1JSH - chains A and B; structure by X-ray diffraction, 2.40 A resolution.

Chain A:
Protein: Haemagglutinin (HA1 chain)
From: Influenza A virus (A/swine/Hong Kong/9/98(H9N2))
UniProtKB: Q91CD4 (Q91CD4_9INFA); residues 1-319 here correspond to UniProt positions 19-337 (UniProt number = residue number + 18)
Chain sequence (319 residues; numbered 1 to 319; the number before each row is that of its first residue):
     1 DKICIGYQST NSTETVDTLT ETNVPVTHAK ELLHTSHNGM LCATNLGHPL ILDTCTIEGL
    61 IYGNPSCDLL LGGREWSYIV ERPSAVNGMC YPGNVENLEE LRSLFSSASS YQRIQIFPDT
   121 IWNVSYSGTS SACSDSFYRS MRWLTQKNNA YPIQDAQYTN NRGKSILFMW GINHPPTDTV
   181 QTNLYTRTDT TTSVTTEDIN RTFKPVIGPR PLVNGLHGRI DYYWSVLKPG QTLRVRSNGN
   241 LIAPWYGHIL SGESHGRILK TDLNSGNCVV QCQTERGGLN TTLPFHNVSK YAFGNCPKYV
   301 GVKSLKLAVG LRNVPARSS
Disordered / not traced: 318-319
Disulfides: C42-C268, C55-C67, C90-C133, C272-C296
Glycans and other covalent adducts: N-acetylglucosamine (NAG) linked to N11, N123, N280, N287

Chain B:
Protein: Haemagglutinin (HA2 chain)
From: Influenza A virus (A/swine/Hong Kong/9/98(H9N2))
Chain sequence (176 residues; each row starts with the number of its first residue):
     1 GLFGAIAGFI EGGWPGLVAG WYGFQHSNDQ GVGMAADSDS TQKAIDKITS KVNNIVDKMN
    61 KQYGIIDHEF SEIETRLNMI NNKIDDQIQD IWTYNAELLV LLENQKTLDE HDANVNNLYN
   121 KVKRALGSNA MEDGKGCFEL YHKCDDQCME TIRNGTYNRR KYKEESKLER QKIEGI
Disordered / not traced: 161-176
Disulfides: C144-C148
Glycans and other covalent adducts: N-acetylglucosamine (NAG) linked to N154

How chain A and chain B interact:
Disulfides between the chains: C4(A)-C137(B)
Contacting residue pairs (119; chain A residue first):
  D1(A) - S27(B)
  D1(A) - N28(B)
  D1(A) - E139(B)
  D1(A) - L140(B)  hydrogen bond (backbone-backbone)
  D1(A) - K143(B)  salt bridge
  D1(A) - C144(B)  hydrogen bond (side chain-backbone)
  K2(A) - H26(B)
  K2(A) - S27(B)  hydrogen bond (backbone-backbone)
  K2(A) - C137(B)
  K2(A) - F138(B)
  K2(A) - E139(B)
  K2(A) - M149(B)
  I3(A) - F24(B)  hydrophobic
  I3(A) - Q25(B)
  I3(A) - H26(B)
  I3(A) - C137(B)
  I3(A) - F138(B)  hydrogen bond (backbone-backbone)
  C4(A) - W14(B)
  C4(A) - G23(B)
  C4(A) - F24(B)
  C4(A) - Q25(B)  hydrogen bond (backbone-backbone)
  C4(A) - G136(B)
  C4(A) - C137(B)  disulfide
  I5(A) - I10(B)
  I5(A) - W14(B)
  I5(A) - G23(B)
  I5(A) - Y119(B)  hydrophobic
  I5(A) - G136(B)  hydrogen bond (backbone-backbone)
  I5(A) - F138(B)  hydrophobic
  G6(A) - W14(B)
  G6(A) - Y22(B)
  G6(A) - G23(B)  hydrogen bond (backbone-backbone)
  Y7(A) - I6(B)  hydrophobic
  Y7(A) - A7(B)  hydrogen bond (side chain-backbone)
  Y7(A) - I10(B)  hydrogen bond (side chain-backbone)
  Y7(A) - E11(B)
  Y7(A) - G12(B)  hydrogen bond (side chain-backbone)
  Y7(A) - G13(B)
  Y7(A) - W14(B)  hydrogen bond (backbone-backbone)
  Y7(A) - L17(B)
  Y7(A) - W21(B)
  Q8(A) - W14(B)
  Q8(A) - L17(B)  hydrogen bond (side chain-backbone)
  Q8(A) - V18(B)
  Q8(A) - G20(B)
  Q8(A) - W21(B)  hydrogen bond (backbone-backbone)
  S9(A) - G13(B)
  S9(A) - W14(B)  hydrogen bond (backbone-backbone)
  S9(A) - P15(B)
  V16(A) - N104(B)
  D17(A) - L101(B)
  D17(A) - N104(B)  hydrogen bond (backbone-side chain)
  T18(A) - L101(B)
  T18(A) - Q105(B)  hydrogen bond
  L19(A) - L101(B)  hydrophobic
  L19(A) - L102(B)  hydrophobic
  T20(A) - Q105(B)  hydrogen bond
  V24(A) - L108(B)  hydrophobic
  V26(A) - L108(B)  hydrophobic
  T27(A) - W21(B)
  H28(A) - W21(B)  hydrogen bond
  K30(A) - V52(B)
  E99(A) - E69(B)
  E99(A) - S71(B)
  R102(A) - E69(B)  salt bridge
  G256(A) - I66(B)
  R257(A) - I65(B)
  R257(A) - I66(B)
  K260(A) - E69(B)  salt bridge
  T282(A) - V56(B)
  P284(A) - V56(B)
  P284(A) - M59(B)
  P284(A) - N60(B)
  F285(A) - M59(B)  hydrophobic
  F285(A) - A96(B)  hydrophobic
  K290(A) - I65(B)
  K290(A) - Q89(B)
  Y291(A) - I65(B)
  Y291(A) - D67(B)
  G294(A) - Q62(B)  hydrogen bond (backbone-side chain)
  N295(A) - Q62(B)
  C296(A) - N60(B)
  C296(A) - Q62(B)  hydrogen bond (backbone-side chain)
  P297(A) - N60(B)
  P297(A) - Q62(B)
  K298(A) - M59(B)  hydrogen bond (side chain-backbone)
  K298(A) - N60(B)
  K298(A) - K61(B)  hydrogen bond (side chain-backbone)
  K298(A) - Y63(B)
  K298(A) - W92(B)
  Y299(A) - Y63(B)  hydrogen bond (backbone-side chain)
  Y299(A) - Q89(B)
  V300(A) - T93(B)
  V300(A) - A96(B)  hydrophobic
  G301(A) - T93(B)  hydrogen bond (backbone-side chain)
  V302(A) - E97(B)
  K306(A) - V100(B)
  K306(A) - N104(B)  hydrogen bond (backbone-side chain)
  L307(A) - V52(B)  hydrophobic
  L307(A) - I55(B)  hydrophobic
  L307(A) - N104(B)
  A308(A) - N104(B)  hydrogen bond (backbone-side chain)
  A308(A) - T107(B)
  V309(A) - W21(B)
  V309(A) - I48(B)
  V309(A) - T107(B)
  V309(A) - H111(B)  hydrogen bond (backbone-side chain)
  G310(A) - W21(B)
  G310(A) - H111(B)  hydrogen bond (backbone-side chain)
  L311(A) - W21(B)
  L311(A) - Y22(B)  hydrophobic
  L311(A) - H111(B)
  R312(A) - A7(B)
  R312(A) - L108(B)
  V314(A) - A7(B)  hydrophobic
  V314(A) - E11(B)
  V314(A) - G12(B)
  V314(A) - G13(B)  hydrogen bond (backbone-backbone)
  A316(A) - G13(B)
Other interface residues (no listed pair), chain A (51 interface residues in all): L32, I258, F293, L305
Other interface residues (no listed pair), chain B (68 interface residues in all): A5, D29, G64, F70, E74, D86, L98, V115, L118, V122, L126, H142, I152

Overview:
Chain A and chain B form an interface of 51 and 68 residues respectively, with 1 disulfide bond, 29 hydrogen
bonds and 3 salt bridges. Among the polar pairs are D1(A)-K143(B), R102(A)-E69(B) and K260(A)-E69(B).
Covalently linked N-acetylglucosamine: at N11(A), N123(A), N280(A) and N287(A).
Here chain A is Haemagglutinin (HA1 chain) and chain B is Haemagglutinin (HA2 chain), both from Influenza A
virus (A/swine/Hong Kong/9/98(H9N2)). Entry 1JSH (Crystal structure of H9 haemagglutinin complexed with lsta
receptor analog) was determined by X-ray diffraction together with 1JSI, 1JSN and 1JSO from the same study.
